Entry 2YA7 (X-ray diffraction, 1.89 A resolution); this record covers chains A and B.

[Chain A (and B)]
Name: Neuraminidase A
Organism: Streptococcus pneumoniae
Notes: EC 3.2.1.18; fragment: catalytic domain, residues 280-754; chain B of this document is another copy of the same molecule, construct and numbering; everything in this record applies to it too
Reference sequence: B2DJD9 (B2DJD9_STRPN); residues 303-777 here correspond to UniProt positions 280-754 (UniProt number = residue number - 23)
Sequence (493 residues; row label = number of the first residue in the row):
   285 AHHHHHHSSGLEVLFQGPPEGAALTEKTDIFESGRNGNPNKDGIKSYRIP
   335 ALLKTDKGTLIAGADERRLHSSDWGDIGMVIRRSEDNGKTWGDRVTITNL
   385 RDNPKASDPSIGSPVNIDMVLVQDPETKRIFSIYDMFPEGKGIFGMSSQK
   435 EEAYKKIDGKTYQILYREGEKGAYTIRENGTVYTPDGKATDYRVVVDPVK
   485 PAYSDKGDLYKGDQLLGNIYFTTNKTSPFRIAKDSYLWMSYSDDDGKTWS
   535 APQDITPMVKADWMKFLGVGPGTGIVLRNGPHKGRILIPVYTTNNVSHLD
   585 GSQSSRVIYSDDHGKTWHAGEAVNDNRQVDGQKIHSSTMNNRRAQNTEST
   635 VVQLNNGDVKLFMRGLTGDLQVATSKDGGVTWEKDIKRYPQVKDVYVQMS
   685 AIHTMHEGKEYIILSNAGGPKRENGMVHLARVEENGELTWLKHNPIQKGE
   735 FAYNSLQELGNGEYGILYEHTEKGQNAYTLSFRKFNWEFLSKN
Disordered / not traced: 285-306, 776-777 (chain B: 285-306, 775-777)
Differences from the reference sequence: expression tag (285-302)
Ligand contacts: zanamivir (ZMR): Arg-332, Ile-333, Asp-349, Arg-351, Ser-356, Asp-357, Ile-401, Asp-402, Asp-419, Ile-427, Phe-428, Phe-550, Tyr-575, Leu-583, Gln-587, Glu-632, Arg-648, Tyr-680, Arg-706, Tyr-737

[Chain A / chain B interface]
Pairs across the interface - 46 pairs, chain A then chain B:
  Ser-432(A) / Thr-622(B)
  Gln-433(A) / Lys-617(B)
  Gln-433(A) / Ile-618(B)
  Gln-433(A) / His-619(B)  hydrogen bond (side chain-backbone)
  Gln-433(A) / Thr-622(B)  hydrogen bond
  Gln-433(A) / Met-623(B)  hydrogen bond (side chain-backbone)
  Lys-434(A) / His-619(B)
  Lys-434(A) / Ser-621(B)
  Lys-434(A) / Thr-622(B)  hydrogen bond (backbone-side chain)
  Glu-436(A) / His-619(B)  salt bridge
  Lys-439(A) / Glu-605(B)  salt bridge
  Tyr-450(A) / Asn-610(B)
  Lys-455(A) / Val-607(B)  hydrogen bond (side chain-backbone)
  Lys-455(A) / Asp-609(B)
  Lys-455(A) / Asn-610(B)  hydrogen bond (backbone-side chain)
  Lys-455(A) / Trp-666(B)  hydrogen bond (side chain-backbone)
  Lys-455(A) / Glu-667(B)
  Lys-455(A) / Lys-668(B)
  Asp-546(A) / Ala-545(B)
  Asp-546(A) / Asp-546(B)  hydrogen bond (side chain-backbone)
  Asp-546(A) / Trp-547(B)  hydrogen bond (side chain-backbone)
  Trp-547(A) / Asp-546(B)
  Trp-547(A) / Trp-547(B)  hydrophobic
  Asn-579(A) / Val-580(B)
  Asn-579(A) / Thr-622(B)
  Val-580(A) / Asn-579(B)
  Glu-605(A) / Lys-439(B)  salt bridge
  Val-607(A) / Lys-455(B)  hydrogen bond (backbone-side chain)
  Asp-609(A) / Lys-455(B)  hydrogen bond (backbone-side chain)
  Asn-610(A) / Glu-435(B)
  Asn-610(A) / Tyr-450(B)  hydrogen bond
  Asn-610(A) / Lys-455(B)  hydrogen bond (side chain-backbone)
  Lys-617(A) / Gln-433(B)
  Ile-618(A) / Gln-433(B)
  His-619(A) / Gln-433(B)  hydrogen bond (backbone-side chain)
  His-619(A) / Lys-434(B)
  His-619(A) / Glu-436(B)  salt bridge
  Ser-621(A) / Lys-434(B)
  Thr-622(A) / Ser-432(B)
  Thr-622(A) / Gln-433(B)  hydrogen bond
  Thr-622(A) / Lys-434(B)  hydrogen bond (side chain-backbone)
  Thr-622(A) / Asn-579(B)
  Met-623(A) / Gln-433(B)  hydrogen bond (backbone-side chain)
  Trp-666(A) / Lys-455(B)  hydrogen bond (backbone-side chain)
  Glu-667(A) / Lys-455(B)
  Lys-668(A) / Lys-455(B)
Interface residues without a listed pair, chain A (27 interface residues in all): Gly-453, Ala-545, Gln-616

[Overview]
The interface between chain A and chain B involves 27 residues on one side and 26 on the other, with 18
hydrogen bonds and 4 salt bridges. Polar pairs include Glu-436(A)/His-619(B), Lys-439(A)/Glu-605(B) and
Gln-433(A)/His-619(B). Bound to chain A: zanamivir.
Both chains are Neuraminidase A (Streptococcus pneumoniae). Entry 2YA7 (Crystal structure of Streptococcus
pneumoniae NanA (TIGR4) in complex with Zanamivir) was determined by X-ray diffraction, deposited together
with 2YA4, 2YA5, 2YA6 and 2YA8.
